Entry 8SZA (electron microscopy, 2.75 A resolution); this record covers chains A and B of the 6 polymer chains in the assembly.

[Chain A (and B)]
Molecule: Ninjurin-1
Organism: Homo sapiens
Notes: chain B of this document is another copy of the same molecule, construct and numbering; everything in this record applies to it too
UniProt: Q92982 (NINJ1_HUMAN); numbering as in UniProt (aligned over 2-152)
Amino-acid sequence (177 residues; each row starts with the number of its first residue; numbers below 1 keep their minus sign (Met-24 is residue -24)):
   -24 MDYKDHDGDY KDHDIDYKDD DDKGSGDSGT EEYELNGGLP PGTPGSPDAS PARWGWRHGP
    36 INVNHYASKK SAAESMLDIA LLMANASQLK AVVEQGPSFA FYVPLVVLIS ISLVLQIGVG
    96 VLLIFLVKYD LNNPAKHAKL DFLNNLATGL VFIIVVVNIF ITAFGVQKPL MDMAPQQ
Disordered / not traced: -24 to 38, 140-152
Differences from the reference sequence: expression tag (-24 to 1)
UniProt features mapped onto this chain:
  - region: Pro26 to Asn37 (N-terminal adhesion motif), His40 to Glu69 (Required to induce plasma membrane rupture), Lys44 to Ala55 (Helix alpha1), Met58 to Phe74 (Helix alpha2)
  - site: Leu56, Leu57 (Cleavage)
  - modified residue (Phosphoserine): Ser21, Ser25
  - glycosylation: Asn60 (N-linked (GlcNAc...) asparagine)
  - mutagenesis: Lys44 to Lys45 (Strongly reduced ability to mediate plasma membrane rupture), Lys45 (K45Q: Strongly reduced ability to homooligomerize and mediate plasma membrane rupture (cytolysis)), Ala47 (A47L: Does not affect ability to homooligomerize in vitro. Slightly reduced ability to mediate plasma membrane rupture), Glu49 (E49K: Strongly reduced ability to mediate plasma membrane rupture), Asp53 (D53A: Strongly reduced ability to homooligomerize and mediate plasma membrane rupture (cytolysis)), Phe76 to Val82 (In mutant M4(exo); decreased ability to mediate plasma membrane rupture), Val82 (V82F: Does not affect ability to homooligomerize, but shows slightly reduced ability to mediate plasma membrane rupture (cytolysis) ...), Ile84 (I84F: Strongly reduced ability to homooligomerize and mediate plasma membrane rupture (cytolysis)), Ile86 (I86F: Reduced ability to mediate plasma membrane rupture), Leu90 (L90W: Strongly reduced ability to mediate plasma membrane rupture), Gln91 (Q91A: Strongly reduced ability to homooligomerize and mediate plasma membrane rupture (cytolysis)), Gly93 (G93L: Reduced ability to mediate plasma membrane rupture; G93V: In mutant M5(cyto); decreased ability to mediate plasma membrane rupture; when associated with V-100, Q-117, A-121 and I-124), 13 further mutagenesis entries in UniProt
What the authors report for this chain:
  - self-association interface (contacts with another copy of this molecule); pairs are residue here / residue on that copy: Lys44-Asn119, Ser50-His40, Ala48, Met51, Leu52, Ile54, Ala61
  - contacts within the chain: Asn60-Ser87, Pro72-Tyr77, Asn60-Gln91, Asn60-Asn133

[Interface between chain A and chain B]
Residue-residue contacts (39):
  Ser50(A) with Asn39(B); His40(B), hydrogen bond (backbone-backbone)
  Met51(A) with His40(B); Tyr41(B)
  Leu52(A) with Tyr41(B), hydrophobic
  Asp53(A) with Tyr41(B)
  Phe76(A) with Val68(B), hydrophobic; Glu69(B)
  Val94(A) with Tyr41(B), hydrophobic
  Leu98(A) with His40(B)
  Val102(A) with His40(B)
  His112(A) with Asn107(B)
  Asp116(A) with Lys103(B); Asn107(B), hydrogen bond
  Phe117(A) with Phe100(B), hydrophobic; Lys103(B)
  Asn119(A) with Lys44(B)
  Asn120(A) with Ile99(B); Phe100(B); Lys103(B)
  Thr123(A) with Ala48(B)
  Gly124(A) with Ile99(B)
  Val126(A) with Tyr41(B), hydrophobic; Lys45(B)
  Phe127(A) with Ala48(B); Leu52(B), hydrophobic; Gln91(B); Ile92(B); Gly95(B); Val96(B); Ile99(B), hydrophobic
  Ile129(A) with Tyr41(B)
  Val130(A) with Glu49(B)
  Phe135(A) with Ala61(B), hydrophobic; Leu64(B), hydrophobic; Leu88(B), hydrophobic
  Ala138(A) with Ala61(B), hydrophobic; Lys65(B)
  Phe139(A) with Lys65(B)
Also at the interface, not in a pair above, chain A (26 interface residues in all): Ala113, Ile128, Val131, Ile134
Also at the interface, not in a pair above, chain B (26 interface residues in all): Ala47, Ile54, Leu57, Met58
The authors on this interface:
  - specific contacts: Ser50(A)-His40(B), Asn119(A)-Lys44(B)
  - interface residues, chain A: Met51(A)
  - interface residues, chain B: Ala48(B)

[Summary]
Chain A and chain B each contribute 26 residues to their interface; the contacts include 2 hydrogen bonds.
Polar pairs include Asp116(A)-Asn107(B) and Ser50(A)-His40(B). The paper describes contacts between Ser50(A)
and His40(B) and Asn119(A) and Lys44(B). The paper reports interface residues Met51(A) and Ala48(B); a
self-association interface involving Lys44(A), Ala48(A) and Ser50(A) among others.
Both chains are Ninjurin-1 (Homo sapiens). Entry 8SZA (Cryo-EM Structure of NINJ1 Filament at 2.75 Angstrom
Resolution) was determined by electron microscopy, deposited together with 8SZB.
